PDB entry 9CTU | electron microscopy, 3.03 A resolution | chains C and B of the 6 polymer chains in the assembly

# Chain C
Molecule: short conformation Fab light chain
From: Mus musculus
Notes: antibody fragment or engineered binder
Chain sequence (238 residues; row label = number of the first residue in the row; numbers below 1 keep their minus sign (Met-19 is residue -19)):
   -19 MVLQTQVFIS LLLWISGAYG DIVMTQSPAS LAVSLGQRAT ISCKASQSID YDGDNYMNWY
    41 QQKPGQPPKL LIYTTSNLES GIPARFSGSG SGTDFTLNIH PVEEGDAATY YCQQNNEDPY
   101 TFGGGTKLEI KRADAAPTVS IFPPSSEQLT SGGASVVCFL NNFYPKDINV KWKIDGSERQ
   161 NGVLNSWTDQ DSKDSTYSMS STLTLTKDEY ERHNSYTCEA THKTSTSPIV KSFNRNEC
Disordered / not traced: -19 to 0
Disulfides: Cys23-Cys92, Cys138-Cys198

# Chain B
Molecule: Membrane protein
From: Severe acute respiratory syndrome coronavirus 2
Reference sequence: P0DTC5 (VME1_SARS2); residues 1-222 here = UniProt positions 1-222
Chain sequence (231 residues; row label = number of the first residue in the row):
     1 MADSNGTITV EELKKLLEQW NLVIGFLFLT WICLLQFAYA NRNRFLYIIK LIFLWLLWPV
    61 TLACFVLAAV YRINWITGGI AIAMACLVGL MWLSYFIASF RLFARTRSMW SFNPETNILL
   121 NVPLHGTILT RPLLESELVI GAVILRGHLR IAGHHLGRCD IKDLPKEITV ATSRTLSYYK
   181 LGASQRVAGD SGFAAYSRYR IGNYKLNTDH SSSSDNIALL VQSNSLEVLF Q
Disordered / not traced: 1-15, 205-231
Sequence notes: expression tag (223-231)
Bound ions: K+: Ser99, Ser111, Asn113, Thr116, Asn117
Small-molecule neighbours: 1PX ((2S,3R,4E)-2-(hexadecanoylamino)-3-hydroxyoctadec-4-en-1-yl dihydrogen phosphate): Arg44, Phe45, Ile48, Leu51, Ile52, Trp55, Met109, Trp110, Phe112, Asn113, Pro114, Ile128, Leu129, Thr130, Arg131
Swiss-Prot annotation at these positions:
  - glycosylation: Asn5 (N-linked (GlcNAc...) asparagine)
From the paper describing this entry:
  - binding site for 1PX: Arg44, Phe45, Ile48, Leu51, Ile52, Trp55, Met109, Trp110, Pro114, Arg131

# How chain C and chain B interact
Residue-residue contacts (6; chain C residue first):
  Asp32(C) - Arg146(B)  salt bridge
  Asp34(C) - Ala188(B)
  Ser56(C) - Ala188(B)  hydrogen bond (side chain-backbone)
  Ser56(C) - Gly189(B)
  Asn57(C) - Val187(B)
  Asn57(C) - Ala188(B)  hydrogen bond (side chain-backbone)
Other interface residues (no listed pair), chain C (6 interface residues in all): Gly33, Thr54

# Overview
Chain C and chain B form an interface of 6 and 4 residues respectively; the contacts include 2 hydrogen bonds
and 1 salt bridge. Polar contacts include Asp32(C)-Arg146(B), Ser56(C)-Ala188(B) and Asn57(C)-Ala188(B).
Ligands of chain B: compound 1PX. From the paper: a binding site for 1PX at Arg44(B), Phe45(B) and Ile48(B)
among others.
Chain C is short conformation Fab light chain (Mus musculus) and chain B is Membrane protein (Severe acute
respiratory syndrome coronavirus 2); the structure, Cryo-EM structure of SARS-CoV-2 M (short
conformation)bound to C1P, was determined by electron microscopy, deposited together with 9CTW.
